PDB entry 5THE | X-ray diffraction, 2.10 A resolution | chains A and B

[Chain A]
Name: Uncharacterized protein
From: Vanderwaltozyma polyspora
UniProt: A7TMA9 (A7TMA9_VANPO); residue numbers follow UniProt; this construct covers 221-241, 728-1251
Chain sequence (549 residues; row label = number of the first residue in the row; note: 483 numbers in that range are skipped by the numbering (no residue carries them; nothing is unmodelled there)):
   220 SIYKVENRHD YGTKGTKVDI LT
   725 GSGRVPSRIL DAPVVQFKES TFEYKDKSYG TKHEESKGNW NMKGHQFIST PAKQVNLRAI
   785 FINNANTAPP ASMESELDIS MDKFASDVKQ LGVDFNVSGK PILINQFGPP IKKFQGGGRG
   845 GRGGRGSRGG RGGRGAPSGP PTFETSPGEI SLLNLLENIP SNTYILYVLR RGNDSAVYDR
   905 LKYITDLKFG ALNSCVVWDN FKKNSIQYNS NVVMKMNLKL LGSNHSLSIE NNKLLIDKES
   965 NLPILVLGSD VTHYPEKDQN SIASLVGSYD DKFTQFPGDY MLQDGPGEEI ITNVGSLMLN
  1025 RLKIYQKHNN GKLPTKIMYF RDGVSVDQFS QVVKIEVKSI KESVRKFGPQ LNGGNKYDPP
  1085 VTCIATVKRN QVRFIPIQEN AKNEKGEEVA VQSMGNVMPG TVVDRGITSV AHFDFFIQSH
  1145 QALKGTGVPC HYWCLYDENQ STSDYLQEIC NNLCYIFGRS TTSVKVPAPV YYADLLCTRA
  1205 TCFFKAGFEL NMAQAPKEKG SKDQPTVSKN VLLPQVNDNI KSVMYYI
Disordered / not traced: 837-864, 1220-1229
Sequence notes: expression tag (220); linker (725-727)

[Chain B]
Molecule: 8-nt RNA strand
From: Escherichia coli BL21(DE3)
Sequence (8 nucleotides; numbered 1 to 8; the number before each row is that of its first residue):
     1 UAAAAAAA

[Interface between chain A and chain B]
Pairs across the interface - 47 pairs, chain A then chain B:
  Leu-893(A) / U1(B)  base contact
  Asn-897(A) / U1(B)  base contact
  Asp-898(A) / U1(B)  base contact
  Ser-899(A) / U1(B)  base contact
  Tyr-902(A) / U1(B)  stacking on the base
  Lys-906(A) / U1(B)  salt bridge to the phosphate
  Ser-918(A) / U1(B)  phosphate contact
  Cys-919(A) / U1(B)  hydrogen bond to the phosphate
  Val-920(A) / A2(B)  phosphate contact
  Val-921(A) / U1(B)  sugar contact
  Val-921(A) / A2(B)  hydrogen bond to the phosphate
  Asn-924(A) / A2(B)  hydrogen bond to the phosphate
  Tyr-932(A) / A2(B)  hydrogen bond to the phosphate
  Asn-935(A) / A2(B)  hydrogen bond to the base
  Asn-935(A) / A3(B)  sugar contact
  Val-936(A) / A2(B)  sugar contact
  Lys-939(A) / U1(B)  salt bridge to the phosphate
  Lys-939(A) / A2(B)  phosphate contact
  Lys-939(A) / A3(B)  salt bridge to the phosphate
  Lys-943(A) / U1(B)  salt bridge to the phosphate
  Arg-1093(A) / A8(B)  salt bridge to the phosphate
  Arg-1097(A) / A7(B)  salt bridge to the phosphate
  His-1144(A) / A5(B)  hydrogen bond to the phosphate
  His-1144(A) / A6(B)  salt bridge to the phosphate
  Gln-1145(A) / A5(B)  sugar contact
  Ala-1146(A) / A5(B)  sugar contact
  Leu-1147(A) / A4(B)  base contact
  Leu-1147(A) / A5(B)  hydrogen bond to the sugar
  Lys-1148(A) / A5(B)  hydrogen bond to the sugar
  Lys-1148(A) / A6(B)  sugar contact
  Thr-1150(A) / A6(B)  sugar contact
  Gly-1151(A) / A6(B)  phosphate contact
  Val-1152(A) / A6(B)  hydrogen bond to the phosphate
  Val-1152(A) / A7(B)  phosphate contact
  Phe-1181(A) / A4(B)  phosphate contact
  Arg-1183(A) / A3(B)  salt bridge to the phosphate
  Arg-1183(A) / A4(B)  salt bridge to the phosphate
  Ser-1184(A) / A3(B)  sugar contact
  Ser-1184(A) / A4(B)  sugar contact
  Thr-1186(A) / A4(B)  hydrogen bond to the sugar
  Val-1188(A) / A4(B)  phosphate contact
  Val-1188(A) / A5(B)  phosphate contact
  Lys-1189(A) / A5(B)  salt bridge to the phosphate
  Lys-1189(A) / A6(B)  phosphate contact
  Tyr-1195(A) / A4(B)  hydrogen bond to the phosphate
  Tyr-1195(A) / A5(B)  hydrogen bond to the phosphate
  Arg-1203(A) / U1(B)  salt bridge to the phosphate
Other interface residues (no listed pair), chain A (40 interface residues in all): Gly-896, Asn-917, Gln-931, Gly-1149, Ser-1187, Ile-1251

[Summary]
40 residues of chain A face 8 of chain B across their interface, with 12 hydrogen bonds, 11 salt bridges and 1
aromatic stacking contact. Polar pairs include Asn-935(A)/A2(B), Leu-1147(A)/A5(B) and Lys-1148(A)/A5(B).
Here chain A is Uncharacterized protein (Vanderwaltozyma polyspora) and chain B is an 8-nt RNA strand
(Escherichia coli BL21(DE3)). Entry 5THE (Crystal structure of the C-terminal lobe of a budding yeast
Argonaute) was determined by X-ray diffraction.
